9CF6 - chains L and G of the 3 polymer chains in the assembly; structure by X-ray diffraction, 2.70 A resolution.

# Chain L
Protein: Fab eOD-CL02.1 lambda light chain
From: Homo sapiens
Notes: antibody fragment or engineered binder
Chain sequence (216 residues; row label = number of the first residue in the row; note: 1 number in that range is skipped by the numbering (no residue carries it; nothing is unmodelled there); a row labelled like 27A-27C holds insertion residues (27A, then the next letters in order)):
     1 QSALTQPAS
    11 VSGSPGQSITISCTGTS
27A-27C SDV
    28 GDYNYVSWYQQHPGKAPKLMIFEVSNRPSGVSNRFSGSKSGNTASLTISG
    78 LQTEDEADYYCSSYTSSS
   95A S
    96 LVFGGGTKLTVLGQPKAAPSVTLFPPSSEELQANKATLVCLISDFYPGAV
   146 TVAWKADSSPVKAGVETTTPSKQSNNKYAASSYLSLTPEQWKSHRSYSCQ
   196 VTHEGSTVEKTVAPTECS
Disordered / not traced: 1-2, 213
Disulfide bonds: Cys23-Cys88, Cys135-Cys194

# Chain G
Protein: Germline-targeting HIV-1 gp120 engineered outer domain eODgt8
From: Human immunodeficiency virus 1
Chain sequence (183 residues; row label = number of the first residue in the row; numbers below 1 keep their minus sign (Glu-2 is residue -2)):
    -2 ETGDTITLPCRPAPPPHCSSNITGLILTRQGGYSNANTVIFRPSGGDWRD
    48 IARCQIAGTVVSTQLFLNGSLAEEEVVIRSEDWRDNAKSICVQLATSVEI
    98 ACTGAGHCAISRAKWANTLKQIASKLREQYGAKTIIFKPSSGGDPEFVNH
   148 SFNCGGEFFYCASTQLFASTWFASTGTHHHHHH
Disordered / not traced: -2 to 0, 29-32, 170-180
Disulfide bonds: Cys7-Cys158, Cys15-Cys151, Cys51-Cys88, Cys99-Cys105
Covalently attached groups: N-acetylglucosamine (NAG) linked to Asn18, Asn65

# How chain L and chain G interact
Contacting residue pairs (7; chain L residue first):
  Tyr32(L) - Arg26(G)
  Tyr32(L) - Arg81(G)
  Glu50(L) - Tyr127(G)
  Glu50(L) - Gly128(G)
  Tyr91(L) - Asp79(G)
  Tyr91(L) - Arg81(G)  hydrogen bond (side chain-backbone)
  Ser95(L) - Asp79(G)
Also at the interface, not in a pair above, chain L (5 interface residues in all): Leu96
Also at the interface, not in a pair above, chain G (7 interface residues in all): Trp80, Asp82

# Overview
5 residues of chain L face 7 of chain G across their interface; the contacts include 1 hydrogen bond. The
hydrogen-bonded pair is Tyr91(L)-Arg81(G). Covalently linked N-acetylglucosamine: at Asn18(G) and Asn65(G).
Chain L is Fab eOD-CL02.1 lambda light chain (Homo sapiens) and chain G is Germline-targeting HIV-1 gp120
engineered outer domain eODgt8 (Human immunodeficiency virus 1); the structure, Germline-targeting HIV-1 gp120
engineered outer domain eODgt8 in complex with Fab eOD-CL02.1, was determined by X-ray diffraction.
